PDB entry 3FB5 | X-ray diffraction, 2.80 A resolution | chains A and B of the 3 polymer chains in the assembly

Chain A:
Name: antibody Fab fragment heavy chain
From: Mus musculus
Notes: antibody fragment or engineered binder
Amino-acid sequence (219 residues; numbered 1 to 219; the number before each row is that of its first residue):
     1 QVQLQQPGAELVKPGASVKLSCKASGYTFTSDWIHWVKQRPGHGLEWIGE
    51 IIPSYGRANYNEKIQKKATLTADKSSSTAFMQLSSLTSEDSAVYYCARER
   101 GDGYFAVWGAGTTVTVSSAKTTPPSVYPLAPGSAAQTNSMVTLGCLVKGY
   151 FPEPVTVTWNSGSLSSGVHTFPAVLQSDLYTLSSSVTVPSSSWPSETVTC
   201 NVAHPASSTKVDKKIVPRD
Cystine bridges: Cys-22/Cys-96, Cys-145/Cys-200

Chain B:
Name: antibody Fab fragment light chain
From: Mus musculus
Notes: antibody fragment or engineered binder
Amino-acid sequence (212 residues; numbered 1 to 212; the number before each row is that of its first residue):
     1 DILLTQSPAILSVSPGERVSFSCRASQSIGTDIHWYQQRTNGSPRLLIKY
    51 ASESISGIPSRFSGSGSGTDFTLSINSVESEDIANYYCQQSNRWPFTFGS
   101 GTKLEIKRADAAPTVSIFPPSSEQLTSGGASVVCFLNNFYPKDINVKWKI
   151 DGSERQNGVLNSWTDQDSKDSTYSMSSTLTLTKDEYERHNSYTCEATHKT
   201 STSPIVKSFNRN
Cystine bridges: Cys-23/Cys-88, Cys-134/Cys-194

Interface between chain A and chain B:
Residue-residue contacts (69; chain A residue first):
  His-35(A) with Phe-96(B)
  Gln-39(A) with Gln-38(B), hydrogen bond; Tyr-87(B)
  Gly-44(A) with Tyr-87(B)
  Leu-45(A) with Gln-38(B); Pro-44(B), hydrophobic; Tyr-87(B); Phe-98(B)
  Trp-47(A) with Trp-94(B), hydrophobic; Pro-95(B), hydrophobic
  Glu-50(A) with Trp-94(B), hydrogen bond
  Asn-59(A) with Trp-94(B)
  Tyr-60(A) with Trp-94(B)
  Lys-63(A) with Asp-1(B)
  Tyr-95(A) with Gln-38(B), hydrogen bond; Gly-42(B), hydrogen bond (side chain-backbone); Ser-43(B)
  Glu-99(A) with Phe-96(B)
  Asp-102(A) with Tyr-50(B), hydrogen bond (backbone-side chain)
  Gly-103(A) with His-34(B); Gln-89(B), hydrogen bond (backbone-side chain); Ser-91(B); Phe-96(B)
  Tyr-104(A) with His-34(B); Tyr-36(B); Leu-46(B), hydrophobic; Lys-49(B), hydrogen bond; Tyr-50(B), hydrophobic
  Phe-105(A) with Tyr-36(B), hydrogen bond (backbone-side chain); Leu-46(B); Gln-89(B); Phe-98(B), hydrophobic
  Trp-108(A) with Tyr-36(B), hydrophobic; Pro-44(B); Phe-98(B), hydrophobic
  Gly-109(A) with Ser-43(B)
  Tyr-127(A) with Ser-121(B); Gln-124(B); Ser-127(B)
  Pro-128(A) with Ser-121(B); Glu-123(B)
  Leu-129(A) with Phe-118(B)
  Ala-130(A) with Phe-118(B); Pro-119(B)
  Thr-142(A) with Phe-118(B)
  Leu-146(A) with Ser-131(B)
  Lys-148(A) with Gln-124(B)
  His-169(A) with Asn-137(B); Asn-138(B), hydrogen bond; Ser-174(B), hydrogen bond
  Phe-171(A) with Phe-135(B), hydrophobic; Asn-137(B); Ser-162(B); Thr-164(B); Ser-174(B); Met-175(B); Ser-176(B)
  Pro-172(A) with Ser-162(B), hydrogen bond (backbone-side chain); Trp-163(B); Thr-164(B)
  Val-174(A) with Leu-160(B), hydrophobic; Asn-161(B); Ser-162(B)
  Gln-176(A) with Leu-160(B)
  Ser-184(A) with Phe-135(B)
  Ser-185(A) with Phe-135(B); Asn-137(B)
  Arg-218(A) with Pro-119(B); Pro-120(B), hydrogen bond (side chain-backbone)
Also at the interface, not in a pair above, chain A (42 interface residues in all): Val-37, His-43, Ala-106, Pro-131, Gly-132, Gln-136, Leu-143, Gly-144, Ser-183, Lys-213
Also at the interface, not in a pair above, chain B (41 interface residues in all): Ser-100, Ser-116, Val-133, Asp-167, Lys-207

Summary:
Chain A and chain B form an interface of 42 and 41 residues respectively, with 12 hydrogen bonds. Polar pairs
include Gln-39(A)/Gln-38(B), Glu-50(A)/Trp-94(B) and Tyr-95(A)/Gln-38(B).
Chain A is antibody Fab fragment heavy chain and chain B is antibody Fab fragment light chain, both from Mus
musculus; the structure, KcsA potassium channel in the partially open state with 14.5 A opening at T112, was
determined by X-ray diffraction.
